6HBU - chains A and B; structure by electron microscopy, 3.09 A resolution.

# Chain A (and B)
Name: ATP-binding cassette sub-family G member 2
Organism: Homo sapiens
Notes: chain B of this document is another copy of the same molecule, construct and numbering; everything in this record applies to it too
UniProtKB: Q9UNQ0 (ABCG2_HUMAN); residues 1-655 here = UniProt positions 1-655
Amino-acid sequence (655 residues; each row starts with the number of its first residue):
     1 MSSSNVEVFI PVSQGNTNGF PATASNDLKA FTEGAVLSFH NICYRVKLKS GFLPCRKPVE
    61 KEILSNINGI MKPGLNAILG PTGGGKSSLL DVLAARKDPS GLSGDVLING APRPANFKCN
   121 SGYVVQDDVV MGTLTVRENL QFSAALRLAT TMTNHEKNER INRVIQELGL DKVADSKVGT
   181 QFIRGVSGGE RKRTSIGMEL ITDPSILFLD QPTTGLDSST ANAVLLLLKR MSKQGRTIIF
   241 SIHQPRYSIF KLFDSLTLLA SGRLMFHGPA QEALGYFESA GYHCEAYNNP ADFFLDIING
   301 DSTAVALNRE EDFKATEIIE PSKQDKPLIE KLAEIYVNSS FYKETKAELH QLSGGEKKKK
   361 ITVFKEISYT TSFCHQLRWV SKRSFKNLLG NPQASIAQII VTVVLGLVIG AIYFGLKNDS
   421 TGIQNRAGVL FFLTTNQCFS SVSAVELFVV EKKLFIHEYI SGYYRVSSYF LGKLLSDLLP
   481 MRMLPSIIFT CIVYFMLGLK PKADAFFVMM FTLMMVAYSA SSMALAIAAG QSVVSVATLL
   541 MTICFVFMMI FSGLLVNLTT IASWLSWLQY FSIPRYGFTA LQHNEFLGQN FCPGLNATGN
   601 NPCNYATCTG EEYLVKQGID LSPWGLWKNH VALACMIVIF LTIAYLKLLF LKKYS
Not modelled in the structure: 1-33, 49-57, 311-325, 354-366, 655
Sequence notes: engineered mutation Q211 (Glu in Q9UNQ0)
Disulfides: C592-C608
Metal / ion sites: Mg2+: Q211, S241
Residues lining bound ligands:
  - ATP (adenosine-5'-triphosphate), molecule 1: V46, L48, K61, I63, P81, T82, G83, G84, G85, K86, S87, S88, Q126, Q211, H243
  - ATP, molecule 2: V173, R184, G185, V186, S187, G188, G189, E190, G215
Swiss-Prot annotation at these positions:
  - binding site (ATP): G80 to S87, R184 to E190, H243
  - site (Not glycosylated): N418, N557
  - modified residue: T362 (Phosphothreonine)
  - glycosylation: N596 (N-linked (GlcNAc...) asparagine)
  - natural variant: V12 (V12M: Found in Jr(a-) blood group phenotype), Q141 (Q141K: Associated with high serum levels of uric acid and increased risk of gout), R147 (R147W: Loss of protein expression), T153 (T153M: Decreased protein abundance), K360 (deletion: No effect on protein abundance), F373 (F373C: Decreased protein abundance), T421 (T421A: No effect on protein abundance), T434 (T434M: No effect on protein abundance), S476 (S476P: No effect on protein abundance), S572 (S572R: Decreased protein abundance), D620 (D620N: No effect on protein abundance)
  - mutagenesis: M71 (M71V: Decreased protein abundance. No effect on substrate transmembrane transport), K86 (K86M: Decreased protein abundance. Decreased localization to the plasma membrane and retained intracellularly. Loss of ATPase-coupled transmembrane transporter activity), T362 (T362A: Loss of phosphorylation by PIM1. Decreased localization to the plasma membrane. Decreased homooligomerization. Loss of function in resistance to drug treatment ...), R383 (R383C: Loss of protein expression), N418 (N418Q: No effect), T435 (T435A: No effect on stability. Increased estrone-3 sulfate ATPase-coupled transmembrane transporter activity. Increased substrate-induced ATP hydrolysis. Increased substrate transport ...), N436 (N436A: No effect on stability. Decreased estrone-3 sulfate ATPase-coupled transmembrane transporter activity. Decreased substrate-induced ATP hydrolysis. Decreased substrate transport), F439 (F439A: No effect on stability. Decreased estrone-3 sulfate ATPase-coupled transmembrane transporter activity. Decreased substrate-induced ATP hydrolysis. Decreased substrate transport), R482 (R482D: Decreases ATPase activity; R482G/N/S/T: Increases ATPase activity; R482K/I/M/Y: No change in ATPase activity; R482T/Y: Decreases transport activity), V546 (V546A: No effect on stability. No effect on estrone-3 sulfate ATPase-coupled transmembrane transporter activity. No effect on substrate-induced ATP hydrolysis. No effect on substrate transport ...), M549 (M549A: No effect on stability. No effect on estrone-3 sulfate ATPase-coupled transmembrane transporter activity. No effect on substrate-induced ATP hydrolysis. No effect on substrate transport), L554 (L554A: No effect on stability. Increased estrone-3 sulfate ATPase-coupled transmembrane transporter activity. Increased basal and substrate-induced ATP hydrolysis. Increased substrate transport), 6 further mutagenesis entries in UniProt
What the authors report for this chain:
  - mutagenesis - E211Q: decreased catalytic activity on ATP
  - binding site for ATP: V46, I63, Q126, G185, Q211, H243
  - Mg2+ coordination: Q211
  - conformationally variable residues: F439
  - mutagenesis - V546F (12-fold): increased catalytic activity (basal ATPase activity)
  - mutagenesis - M549A: unchanged catalytic activity on ATP
  - mutagenesis - L555A: abolished expression
  - mutagenesis - L554A: increased catalytic activity on basal ATPase rate

# Chain A / chain B interface
Pairs across the interface (174; chain A residue first):
  G80(A) - D217(B)
  P81(A) - D217(B)
  T82(A) - E190(B)
  T82(A) - R193(B)  hydrogen bond
  T82(A) - G215(B)
  T82(A) - L216(B)
  T82(A) - D217(B)
  G83(A) - S187(B)
  G83(A) - E190(B)
  S88(A) - R184(B)
  K97(A) - R184(B)
  D127(A) - R191(B)  salt bridge
  Q166(A) - T303(B)  hydrogen bond
  Q166(A) - A304(B)
  Q166(A) - L307(B)
  E167(A) - A304(B)
  E167(A) - L307(B)
  E167(A) - N308(B)  hydrogen bond (backbone-side chain)
  L168(A) - A304(B)
  G169(A) - T303(B)
  G169(A) - A304(B)
  D171(A) - T303(B)
  Q181(A) - K453(B)  hydrogen bond (backbone-side chain)
  F182(A) - K452(B)
  F182(A) - K453(B)
  F182(A) - S532(B)
  R184(A) - S88(B)
  R184(A) - K97(B)
  E190(A) - G83(B)
  R191(A) - D127(B)  salt bridge
  R193(A) - T82(B)  hydrogen bond
  T213(A) - Q244(B)
  T214(A) - T214(B)
  T214(A) - G215(B)
  G215(A) - T82(B)
  G215(A) - T214(B)
  G215(A) - H243(B)
  L216(A) - T82(B)
  L216(A) - H243(B)
  L216(A) - Q244(B)  hydrogen bond (backbone-side chain)
  D217(A) - G80(B)
  D217(A) - P81(B)
  D217(A) - T82(B)
  D217(A) - H243(B)
  D217(A) - Q244(B)  hydrogen bond (backbone-side chain)
  D217(A) - L295(B)
  D217(A) - N299(B)  hydrogen bond
  S218(A) - Q244(B)
  S218(A) - D292(B)  hydrogen bond
  S219(A) - L295(B)
  S219(A) - D296(B)  hydrogen bond
  S219(A) - N299(B)
  S219(A) - V305(B)
  T220(A) - T82(B)
  T220(A) - N299(B)
  A221(A) - Q244(B)
  A223(A) - A304(B)
  A223(A) - N308(B)  hydrogen bond (backbone-side chain)
  L226(A) - R309(B)
  L227(A) - N308(B)
  H243(A) - G215(B)
  H243(A) - L216(B)
  H243(A) - D217(B)
  H243(A) - Q244(B)
  Q244(A) - T213(B)
  Q244(A) - L216(B)  hydrogen bond (side chain-backbone)
  Q244(A) - D217(B)  hydrogen bond (side chain-backbone)
  Q244(A) - S218(B)
  Q244(A) - A221(B)
  Q244(A) - H243(B)
  Q244(A) - Q244(B)
  R246(A) - D292(B)
  R246(A) - D296(B)  salt bridge
  D292(A) - S218(B)  hydrogen bond
  D292(A) - R246(B)
  L295(A) - D217(B)
  L295(A) - S219(B)
  D296(A) - S219(B)  hydrogen bond
  D296(A) - R246(B)  salt bridge
  N299(A) - D217(B)  hydrogen bond
  N299(A) - S219(B)
  N299(A) - T220(B)  hydrogen bond
  T303(A) - Q166(B)  hydrogen bond
  T303(A) - G169(B)
  T303(A) - D171(B)
  A304(A) - Q166(B)
  A304(A) - E167(B)
  A304(A) - L168(B)
  A304(A) - G169(B)
  A304(A) - A223(B)
  V305(A) - S219(B)
  L307(A) - Q166(B)
  L307(A) - E167(B)
  N308(A) - E167(B)  hydrogen bond (side chain-backbone)
  N308(A) - A223(B)  hydrogen bond (side chain-backbone)
  N308(A) - L227(B)
  R309(A) - L226(B)
  Q393(A) - V536(B)
  A394(A) - S535(B)
  A394(A) - V536(B)
  A394(A) - L539(B)
  A397(A) - L540(B)  hydrophobic
  Q398(A) - L539(B)
  V401(A) - I543(B)
  L405(A) - I543(B)  hydrophobic
  L405(A) - V546(B)  hydrophobic
  L405(A) - F547(B)  hydrophobic
  V408(A) - F547(B)  hydrophobic
  I409(A) - I550(B)  hydrophobic
  A411(A) - W564(B)  hydrophobic
  A411(A) - L565(B)  hydrophobic
  I412(A) - I550(B)  hydrophobic
  I412(A) - F551(B)  hydrophobic
  I412(A) - V556(B)  hydrophobic
  I412(A) - L565(B)  hydrophobic
  Y413(A) - V556(B)
  G428(A) - L555(B)
  F431(A) - L555(B)  hydrophobic
  F432(A) - M549(B)
  F432(A) - I550(B)  hydrophobic
  F432(A) - L555(B)  hydrophobic
  T435(A) - V546(B)
  T435(A) - M549(B)
  F439(A) - F439(B)  hydrophobic
  F439(A) - T542(B)  hydrogen bond (backbone-side chain)
  S440(A) - L539(B)
  S440(A) - I543(B)
  V442(A) - T538(B)
  S443(A) - L539(B)
  E446(A) - V534(B)
  E446(A) - T538(B)
  K452(A) - F182(B)
  K453(A) - Q181(B)  hydrogen bond (side chain-backbone)
  K453(A) - F182(B)
  S532(A) - F182(B)
  V534(A) - E446(B)
  V534(A) - V534(B)  hydrophobic
  S535(A) - A394(B)
  V536(A) - Q393(B)
  V536(A) - A394(B)
  T538(A) - V442(B)
  T538(A) - E446(B)
  L539(A) - A394(B)
  L539(A) - Q398(B)
  L539(A) - S440(B)
  L539(A) - S443(B)
  L540(A) - A397(B)  hydrophobic
  T542(A) - F439(B)  hydrogen bond (side chain-backbone)
  I543(A) - V401(B)
  I543(A) - L405(B)  hydrophobic
  I543(A) - S440(B)
  V546(A) - L405(B)  hydrophobic
  V546(A) - T435(B)
  F547(A) - L405(B)  hydrophobic
  F547(A) - V408(B)  hydrophobic
  M549(A) - F432(B)
  M549(A) - T435(B)
  I550(A) - I409(B)  hydrophobic
  I550(A) - I412(B)  hydrophobic
  I550(A) - F432(B)  hydrophobic
  F551(A) - I412(B)  hydrophobic
  L554(A) - L555(B)  hydrophobic
  L555(A) - G428(B)
  L555(A) - F431(B)  hydrophobic
  L555(A) - F432(B)  hydrophobic
  L555(A) - L554(B)  hydrophobic
  V556(A) - I412(B)  hydrophobic
  V556(A) - Y413(B)
  W564(A) - A411(B)  hydrophobic
  L565(A) - A411(B)  hydrophobic
  L565(A) - I412(B)  hydrophobic
  C603(A) - C603(B)  disulfide
  C603(A) - N604(B)
  N604(A) - C603(B)
Interface residues without a listed pair, chain A (99 interface residues in all): S87, D91, Q126, S187, G188, G189, R230, N288, A291, Q424, N436, I456, M481
Interface residues without a listed pair, chain B (101 interface residues in all): S87, D91, Q126, G188, G189, Q211, R230, N288, A291, Q424, N436, I456, M481, I561
Cross-chain cystine bridges: C603(A)-C603(B)
From the paper, about this interface:
  - specific contacts: C603(A)-C603(B) (covalent link)
  - interface residues, chain A: R191(A)

# Overview
99 residues of chain A and 101 residues of chain B are in contact; the contacts include 1 disulfide bond, 23
hydrogen bonds and 4 salt bridges. Polar contacts include D127(A)-R191(B), R246(A)-D296(B) and T82(A)-R193(B).
The authors report a contact between C603(A) and C603(B). From the paper: a binding site for ATP at V46(A),
I63(A) and Q126(A) among others; E211Q of chain A reduces catalytic activity on ATP; 5 substitutions were
tested in all.
Both chains are ATP-binding cassette sub-family G member 2 (Homo sapiens). Entry 6HBU (Cryo-EM structure of
the ABCG2 E211Q mutant bound to ATP and Magnesium) was determined by electron microscopy together with 6HZM
and 6HCO from the same study.
